2FO5 - chains A and E; structure by X-ray diffraction, 2.20 A resolution.

Chain A:
Protein: Cysteine proteinase EP-B 2
Source organism: Hordeum vulgare
Notes: EC 3.4.22.-; fragment: Cystein proteinase EP-B2 domain, residues 133-356
UniProt: P25250 (CYSP2_HORVU); residues 1-243 here correspond to UniProt positions 133-375 (UniProt number = residue number + 132)
Sequence (262 residues; numbered 1 to 262; the number before each row is that of its first residue):
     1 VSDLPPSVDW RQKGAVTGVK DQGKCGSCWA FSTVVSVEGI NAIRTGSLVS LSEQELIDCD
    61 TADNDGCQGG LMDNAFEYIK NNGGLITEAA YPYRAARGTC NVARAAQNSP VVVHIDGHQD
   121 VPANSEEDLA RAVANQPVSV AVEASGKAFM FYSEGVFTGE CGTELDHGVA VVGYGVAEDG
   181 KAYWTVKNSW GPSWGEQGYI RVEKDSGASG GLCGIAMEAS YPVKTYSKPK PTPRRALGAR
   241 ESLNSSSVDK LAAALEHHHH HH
Not modelled in the structure: 1-2, 227-262
Construct notes: expression tag (244-262)
Disulfides: C25-C67, C59-C100, C161-C213
What the authors report for this chain:
  - contacts within the chain: C25-C67, C59-C100, C161-C213, H167-N188
  - binding site for ACE-LEU-LEU-argininal (leupeptin) (chain E): G26, C28, G69, G70, L71, M72, A141, L165, D166
  - catalytic residues: S27, C28, H167, N188
  - specificity-determining residues: D65, L71
  - binding site for ACE-LEU-LEU-argininal (leupeptin) (chain E): D63 (proposed by the authors, not directly observed)

Chain E:
Protein: ACE-LEU-LEU-argininal (leupeptin)
Sequence (4 residues; row label = number of the first residue in the row):
   299 XLLX
Modified positions: ACE (acetyl group) at position 299; AR7 (amino{[(4S)-4-amino-5,5-dihydroxypentyl]amino}methaniminium) at position 302

Chain A / chain E interface:
Contacting residue pairs (23; chain A residue first):
  Q22(A) with AR7_302(E)
  G26(A) with AR7_302(E)
  S27(A) with AR7_302(E)
  C28(A) with L301(E); AR7_302(E), hydrogen bond (side chain-backbone)
  W29(A) with L301(E)
  C67(A) with AR7_302(E)
  Q68(A) with AR7_302(E)
  G69(A) with L300(E); L301(E); AR7_302(E)
  G70(A) with L300(E); L301(E), hydrogen bond (backbone-backbone)
  L71(A) with ACE_299(E); L300(E), hydrophobic; L301(E)
  M72(A) with L301(E), hydrophobic
  A141(A) with L301(E), hydrophobic
  L165(A) with L301(E)
  D166(A) with L301(E); AR7_302(E), hydrogen bond (backbone-backbone)
  H167(A) with L301(E); AR7_302(E)
Other interface residues (no listed pair), chain A (20 interface residues in all): K24, D63, N64, D65, G168

Summary:
Chain A and chain E form an interface of 20 and 4 residues respectively; the contacts include 3 hydrogen
bonds. Among the polar pairs are C28(A)-AR7_302(E), G70(A)-L301(E) and D166(A)-AR7_302(E). The paper reports
catalytic residues S27(A), C28(A) and H167(A) among others; a binding site for ACE-LEU-LEU-argininal
(leupeptin) (chain E) at G26(A), C28(A) and G69(A) among others.
Here chain A is Cysteine proteinase EP-B 2 (Hordeum vulgare) and chain E is ACE-LEU-LEU-argininal (leupeptin).
Entry 2FO5 (Crystal structure of recombinant barley cysteine endoprotease B isoform 2 (EP-B2) in complex with
leupeptin) was determined by X-ray diffraction.
